Entry 4XI5 (X-ray diffraction, 3.90 A resolution); this record covers chains A and B of the 4 polymer chains in the assembly.

Chain A:
Name: Envelope glycoprotein H
Source organism: Human herpesvirus 3 strain Oka vaccine
UniProt: Q775J3 (GH_VZVO); residues 1-795 here = UniProt positions 1-795
Chain sequence (833 residues; each row starts with the number of its first residue):
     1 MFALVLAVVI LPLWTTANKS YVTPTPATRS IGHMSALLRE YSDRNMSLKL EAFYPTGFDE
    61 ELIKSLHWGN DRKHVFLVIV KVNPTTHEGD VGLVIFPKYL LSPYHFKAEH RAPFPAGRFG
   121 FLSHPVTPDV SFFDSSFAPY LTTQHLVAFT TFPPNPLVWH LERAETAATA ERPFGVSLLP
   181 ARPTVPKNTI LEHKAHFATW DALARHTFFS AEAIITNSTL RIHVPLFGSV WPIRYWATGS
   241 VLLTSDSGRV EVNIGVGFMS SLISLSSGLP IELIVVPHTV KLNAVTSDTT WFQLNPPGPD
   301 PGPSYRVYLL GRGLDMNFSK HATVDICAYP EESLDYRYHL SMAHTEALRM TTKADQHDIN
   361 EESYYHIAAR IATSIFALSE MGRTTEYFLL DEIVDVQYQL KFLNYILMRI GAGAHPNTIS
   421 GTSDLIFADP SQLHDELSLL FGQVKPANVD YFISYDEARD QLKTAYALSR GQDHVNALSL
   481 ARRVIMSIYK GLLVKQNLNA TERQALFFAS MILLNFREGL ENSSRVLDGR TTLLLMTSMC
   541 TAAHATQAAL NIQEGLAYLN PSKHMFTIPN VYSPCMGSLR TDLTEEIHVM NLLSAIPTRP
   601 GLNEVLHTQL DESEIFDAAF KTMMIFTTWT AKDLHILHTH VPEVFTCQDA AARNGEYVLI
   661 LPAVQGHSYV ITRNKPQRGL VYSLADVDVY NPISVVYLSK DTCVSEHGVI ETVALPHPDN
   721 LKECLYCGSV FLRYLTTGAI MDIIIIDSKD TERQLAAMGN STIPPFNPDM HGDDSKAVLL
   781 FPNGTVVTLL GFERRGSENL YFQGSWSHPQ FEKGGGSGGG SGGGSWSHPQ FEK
Unresolved in the structure: 1-35, 105-118, 444-451, 517-522, 792-833
Cystine bridges: Cys540-Cys575, Cys647-Cys703, Cys724-Cys727
Covalently attached groups: N-acetylglucosamine (NAG) linked to Asn217, Asn499, Asn783
Differences from the reference sequence: expression tag (796-833)
Swiss-Prot annotation at these positions:
  - glycosylation (N-linked (GlcNAc...) asparagine): Asn18, Asn45, Asn217, Asn317, Asn499, Asn522, Asn760, Asn783
What the authors report for this chain:
  - contacts within the chain: Trp291-Phe292
  - conformationally variable residues (loop rearrangement): Trp291

Chain B:
Name: Envelope glycoprotein L
Source organism: Human herpesvirus 3 strain Oka vaccine
UniProt: Q9J3N1 (GL_VZVO); numbering as in UniProt (aligned over 23-160)
Chain sequence (138 residues; numbered 23 to 160; the number before each row is that of its first residue):
    23 LHLQDDTPLF FGAKPLSDVS LIITEPCVSS VYEAWDYAAP PVSNLSEALS GIVVKTKCPV
    83 PEVILWFKDK QMAYWTNPYV TLKGLTQSVG EEHKSGDIRD ALLDALSGVW VDSTPSSTNI
   143 PENGCVWGAD RLFQRVCQ
Unresolved in the structure: 23-28
Cystine bridges: Cys49-Cys80, Cys147-Cys159
Covalently attached groups: N-acetylglucosamine (NAG) linked to Asn66

Interface between chain A and chain B:
Pairs across the interface (151; chain A residue first):
  Ala36(A) with Ile120(B), hydrophobic
  His67(A) with Val41(B)
  Trp68(A) with Val41(B); Ile45(B)
  Asn70(A) with Trp88(B); Lys90(B), hydrogen bond
  Asp71(A) with Lys90(B), salt bridge
  His74(A) with Ser72(B)
  Val75(A) with Leu71(B); Ser72(B)
  Phe76(A) with Val41(B), hydrophobic; Ser72(B), hydrogen bond (backbone-backbone); Gly73(B); Ile74(B), hydrogen bond (backbone-backbone); Val75(B), hydrophobic
  Leu77(A) with Ile74(B); Leu124(B), hydrophobic; Leu128(B), hydrophobic
  Val78(A) with Ile74(B), hydrogen bond (backbone-backbone); Val75(B); Val76(B), hydrogen bond (backbone-backbone)
  Ile79(A) with Val76(B); Thr78(B); Ala127(B)
  Val80(A) with Val76(B), hydrogen bond (backbone-backbone); Lys77(B); Thr78(B), hydrogen bond (backbone-backbone)
  Lys81(A) with Thr78(B); Asp134(B)
  Val82(A) with Lys79(B)
  Val94(A) with Leu124(B), hydrophobic
  Ile95(A) with Ile120(B)
  Phe96(A) with Ile120(B), hydrophobic; Leu124(B), hydrophobic
  Pro97(A) with Ile120(B)
  Lys98(A) with Ser68(B)
  Tyr99(A) with Lys116(B)
  Leu100(A) with Ser110(B); Val111(B); Lys116(B); Arg121(B)
  Leu101(A) with Ser68(B); Leu107(B), hydrophobic; Ser110(B), hydrogen bond (backbone-side chain); Val111(B), hydrophobic
  Ser102(A) with Lys116(B), hydrogen bond (backbone-side chain)
  Pro103(A) with Glu113(B); Lys116(B)
  Tyr104(A) with Glu113(B); His115(B); Lys116(B)
  Val130(A) with Gln109(B); Glu113(B)
  Ser131(A) with Gly106(B), hydrogen bond (side chain-backbone); Ser110(B)
  Phe132(A) with Leu67(B), hydrophobic; Thr103(B); Gly106(B)
  Phe133(A) with Leu67(B); Gly106(B); Leu107(B), hydrophobic; Ser110(B)
  Asp134(A) with Asn66(B)
  Phe137(A) with Ala61(B), hydrophobic; Pro62(B); Val64(B); Leu67(B), hydrophobic
  Pro139(A) with Leu154(B), hydrophobic
  Tyr140(A) with Val102(B)
  Leu141(A) with Tyr59(B); Ala61(B), hydrophobic; Thr98(B); Asn99(B), hydrogen bond (backbone-backbone); Thr103(B)
  Thr142(A) with Tyr59(B); Leu154(B)
  Thr143(A) with Asn99(B), hydrogen bond (backbone-side chain)
  Gln144(A) with Tyr59(B)
  His145(A) with Asn99(B), hydrogen bond (backbone-side chain)
  Leu146(A) with Tyr101(B); Val102(B), hydrophobic; Ser138(B); Ser139(B), hydrogen bond (backbone-backbone)
  Val147(A) with Asn99(B); Pro100(B); Ser139(B), hydrogen bond (backbone-side chain)
  Ala148(A) with Ser139(B), hydrogen bond (backbone-side chain); Asn141(B), hydrogen bond (backbone-side chain)
  Phe149(A) with Ser139(B); Asn141(B); Ile142(B); Pro143(B)
  Thr150(A) with Ser139(B); Asn141(B)
  Val224(A) with Ala151(B), hydrophobic; Phe155(B), hydrophobic
  Pro225(A) with Phe155(B)
  Leu226(A) with Val148(B), hydrophobic; Phe155(B)
  Phe227(A) with Phe155(B)
  Gly228(A) with Phe155(B)
  Trp231(A) with Val102(B), hydrophobic; Lys105(B); Gly106(B); Gln109(B), hydrogen bond
  Thr244(A) with Cys159(B); Gln160(B)
  Ser245(A) with Cys159(B); Gln160(B)
  Asp246(A) with Cys147(B); Cys159(B), hydrogen bond (backbone-side chain); Gln160(B)
  Gly248(A) with Cys147(B)
  Arg249(A) with Cys147(B); Val148(B); Trp149(B); Val158(B); Cys159(B), hydrogen bond (side chain-backbone)
  Glu251(A) with Trp149(B); Gly150(B), hydrogen bond (side chain-backbone)
  Leu262(A) with Val148(B); Trp149(B)
  Ser264(A) with Cys147(B); Val148(B), hydrogen bond (side chain-backbone)
  Leu265(A) with Gly146(B), hydrogen bond (backbone-backbone); Cys147(B), hydrogen bond (backbone-backbone)
  Ser266(A) with Asn145(B); Gly146(B), hydrogen bond (backbone-backbone); Cys147(B)
  Ser267(A) with Asn145(B), hydrogen bond (backbone-side chain)
  Gly268(A) with Asn145(B); Gly146(B)
  Leu269(A) with Ile142(B), hydrophobic; Pro143(B); Asn145(B)
  Pro270(A) with Val148(B), hydrophobic
  Asn283(A) with Gln109(B), hydrogen bond
  Val285(A) with Val102(B), hydrophobic
  Thr286(A) with Lys105(B)
  Ser287(A) with Trp132(B), hydrogen bond (backbone-side chain); Ser138(B), hydrogen bond
  Asp288(A) with Lys105(B)
  Thr289(A) with Thr108(B); Leu128(B), hydrogen bond (side chain-backbone); Ser129(B); Trp132(B)
  Arg312(A) with Thr140(B), hydrogen bond (side chain-backbone); Asn141(B), hydrogen bond (side chain-backbone); Ile142(B); Pro143(B)
  Thr418(A) with Gln160(B)
Other interface residues (no listed pair), chain A (82 interface residues in all): Leu38, Thr56, Gly69, Asn83, Pro84, Ala138, Ser247, Ala284, Thr290, Met316, Ser420
Other interface residues (no listed pair), chain B (69 interface residues in all): Asp40, Ala60, Ser65, Leu87, Asp119, Ala123, Val131

Overview:
82 residues of chain A face 69 of chain B across their interface, with 32 hydrogen bonds and 1 salt bridge.
Among the polar pairs are Asp71(A)-Lys90(B), Asn70(A)-Lys90(B) and Leu101(A)-Ser110(B). N-acetylglucosamine is
covalently linked to Asn217(A), Asn499(A) and Asn783(A). The paper reports conformational variability at
Trp291(A); contacts within the chain involving Trp291(A) and Phe292(A).
Here chain A is Envelope glycoprotein H and chain B is Envelope glycoprotein L, both from Human herpesvirus 3
strain Oka vaccine. Entry 4XI5 (gHgL of varicella-zoster virus in complex with human neutralizing antibodies)
was determined by X-ray diffraction, deposited together with 4XHJ.
